PDB entry 5VVJ | X-ray diffraction, 3.89 A resolution | chains D and F of the 8 polymer chains in the assembly

[Chain D]
Protein: CRISPR-associated endonuclease Cas1
Organism: Escherichia coli (strain K12)
Notes: EC 3.1.-.-
UniProtKB: Q46896 (CAS1_ECOLI); residue numbers follow UniProt; this construct covers 1-305
Sequence (305 residues; row label = number of the first residue in the row):
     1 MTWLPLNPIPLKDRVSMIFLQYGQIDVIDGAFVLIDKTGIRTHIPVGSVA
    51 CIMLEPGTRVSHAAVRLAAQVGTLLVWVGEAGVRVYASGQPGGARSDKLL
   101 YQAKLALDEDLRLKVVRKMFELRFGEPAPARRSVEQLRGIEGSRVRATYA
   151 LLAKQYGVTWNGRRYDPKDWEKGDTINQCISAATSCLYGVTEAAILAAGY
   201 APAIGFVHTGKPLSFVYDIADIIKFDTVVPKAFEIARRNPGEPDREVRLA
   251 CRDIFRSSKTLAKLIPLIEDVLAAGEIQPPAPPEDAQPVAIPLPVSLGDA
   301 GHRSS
Unresolved in the structure: 1-3, 168-174, 276-305
Curated features (UniProtKB/Swiss-Prot):
  - binding site (Mg(2+)): Glu-141, His-208, Asp-221
Reported in the primary citation:
  - binding site for the 112-nt DNA strand: Lys-12, Lys-259
  - catalytic residues: Glu-141 (proposed by the authors, not directly observed)
  - mutagenesis - R112E, R132A, R163A: abolished catalytic activity
  - mutagenesis - R112A, R131A, Q136A: decreased catalytic activity
  - mutagenesis - R138A: decreased catalytic activity on second-site integration
  - mutagenesis - R138A: increased catalytic activity on disintegration

[Chain F]
Protein: CRISPR-associated endoribonuclease Cas2
Organism: Escherichia coli (strain K12)
Notes: EC 3.1.-.-
UniProtKB: P45956 (CAS2_ECOLI); residue numbers follow UniProt; this construct covers 1-94
Sequence (95 residues; numbered 1 to 95; the number before each row is that of its first residue):
     1 MSMLVVVTENVPPRLRGRLAIWLLEVRAGVYVGDVSAKIREMIWEQIAGL
    51 AEEGNVVMAWATNTETGFEFQTFGLNRRTPVDLDGLRLVSFLPVG
Sequence notes: expression tag (95)
Reported in the primary citation:
  - binding site for the 112-nt DNA strand: Lys-38

[How chain D and chain F interact]
Pairs across the interface - 28 pairs, chain D then chain F:
  Arg-14(D) / Glu-65(F)
  Val-15(D) / Glu-65(F)
  Ser-16(D) / Glu-65(F)  hydrogen bond (backbone-side chain)
  Ile-18(D) / Leu-83(F)  hydrophobic
  Ile-18(D) / Leu-86(F)  hydrophobic
  Phe-19(D) / Leu-83(F)
  Phe-19(D) / Asp-84(F)
  Leu-20(D) / Leu-83(F)  hydrophobic
  Gly-39(D) / Pro-93(F)
  Ile-40(D) / Phe-91(F)
  Ile-40(D) / Leu-92(F)  hydrophobic
  Ile-40(D) / Pro-93(F)
  Arg-41(D) / Ser-90(F)
  Arg-41(D) / Phe-91(F)  hydrogen bond (backbone-backbone)
  Thr-42(D) / Val-89(F)
  Thr-42(D) / Ser-90(F)  hydrogen bond
  His-43(D) / Val-89(F)
  Ile-44(D) / Leu-88(F)  hydrophobic
  Arg-245(D) / Asp-82(F)  salt bridge
  Arg-245(D) / Asp-84(F)
  Arg-248(D) / Asp-84(F)  salt bridge
  Leu-249(D) / Asp-84(F)
  Leu-249(D) / Gly-85(F)
  Arg-252(D) / Glu-65(F)
  Arg-252(D) / Gly-85(F)
  Arg-256(D) / Asn-63(F)
  Arg-256(D) / Thr-64(F)
  Arg-256(D) / Glu-65(F)
Other interface residues (no listed pair), chain D (21 interface residues in all): Met-17, Thr-38, Pro-45, Glu-55

[Summary]
Chain D and chain F form an interface of 21 and 14 residues respectively, with 3 hydrogen bonds and 2 salt
bridges. Polar pairs include Arg-245(D)/Asp-82(F), Arg-248(D)/Asp-84(F) and Ser-16(D)/Glu-65(F). From the
paper: the catalytic residue Glu-141(D); R112E, R132A and R163A of chain D abolish catalytic activity; 7
substitutions were tested in all.
Here chain D is CRISPR-associated endonuclease Cas1 and chain F is CRISPR-associated endoribonuclease Cas2,
both from Escherichia coli (strain K12). Entry 5VVJ (Cas1-Cas2 bound to half-site intermediate) was determined
by X-ray diffraction together with 5VVK, 5VVL and 5WFE from the same study.
